8T6K - chains A and J of the 14 polymer chains in the assembly; structure by electron microscopy, 3.00 A resolution.

Chain A (and J):
Name: Venus-tagged CaMKII Beta Holoenzyme mutant
Source organism: Aequorea victoria
Notes: chain J of this document is another copy of the same molecule, construct and numbering; everything in this record applies to it too
UniProtKB: chimeric construct of P42212, P08413: residues -251 to -15 from P42212 (GFP_AEQVI) positions 2-238 (UniProt number = residue number + 253); residues 1-542 from P08413 positions 1-542 (same numbers)
Sequence (815 residues; numbered -272 to 542; the number before each row is that of its first residue; numbers below 1 keep their minus sign (Met-272 is residue -272)):
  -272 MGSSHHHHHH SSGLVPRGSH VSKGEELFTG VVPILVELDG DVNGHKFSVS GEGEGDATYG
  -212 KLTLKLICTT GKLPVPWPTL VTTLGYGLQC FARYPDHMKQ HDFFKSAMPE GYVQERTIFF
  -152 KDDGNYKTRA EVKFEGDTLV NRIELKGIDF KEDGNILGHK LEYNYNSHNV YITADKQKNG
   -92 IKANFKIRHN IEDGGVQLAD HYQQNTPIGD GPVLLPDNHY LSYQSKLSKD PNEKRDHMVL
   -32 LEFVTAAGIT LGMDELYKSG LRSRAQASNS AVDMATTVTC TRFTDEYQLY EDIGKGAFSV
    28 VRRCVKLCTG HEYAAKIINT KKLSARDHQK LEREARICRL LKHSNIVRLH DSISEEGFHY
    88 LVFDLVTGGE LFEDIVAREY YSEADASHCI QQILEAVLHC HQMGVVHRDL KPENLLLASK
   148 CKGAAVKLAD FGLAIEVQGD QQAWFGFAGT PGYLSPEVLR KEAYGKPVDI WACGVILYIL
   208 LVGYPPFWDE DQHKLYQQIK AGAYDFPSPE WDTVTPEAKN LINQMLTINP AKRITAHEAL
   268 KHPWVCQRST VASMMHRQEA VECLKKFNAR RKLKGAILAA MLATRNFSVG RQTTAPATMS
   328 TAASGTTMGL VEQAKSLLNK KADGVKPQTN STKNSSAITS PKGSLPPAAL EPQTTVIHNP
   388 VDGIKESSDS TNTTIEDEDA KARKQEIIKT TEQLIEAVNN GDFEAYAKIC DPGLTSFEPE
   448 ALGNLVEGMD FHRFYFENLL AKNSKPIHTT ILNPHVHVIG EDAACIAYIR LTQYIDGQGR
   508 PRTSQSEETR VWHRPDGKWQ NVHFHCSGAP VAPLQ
Disordered / not traced: -272 to 407
Differences from the reference sequence: initiating methionine (-272); expression tag (-271 to -252); conflict Leu-207 (Phe46 in P42212), Leu-189 (Phe64 in P42212), Gly-188 (Ser65 in P42212), Leu-185 (Val68 in P42212), Ala-181 (Ser72 in P42212), Thr-100 (Met153 in P42212), Ala-90 (Val163 in P42212), Gly-78 (Ser175 in P42212), Tyr-50 (Thr203 in P42212), Lys-47 (Ala206 in P42212), Leu-22 (His231 in P42212); linker (-14 to 0); engineered mutation Ala287 (Thr in P08413), Ala306 (Thr in P08413), Ala307 (Thr in P08413)
Swiss-Prot annotation at these positions:
  - modified residue: Tyr-187 (Z: -2,3-didehydrotyrosine)

How chain A and chain J interact:
Contacting residue pairs (44):
  Gly440(A) - His484(J)
  Thr442(A) - His482(J)
  Thr442(A) - His484(J)
  Phe444(A) - Ala494(J)  hydrophobic
  Phe444(A) - Tyr495(J)
  Phe444(A) - Glu514(J)
  Phe444(A) - Glu515(J)
  Phe444(A) - Thr516(J)
  Gly450(A) - Ile496(J)
  Gly450(A) - Gln512(J)
  Gly450(A) - Glu514(J)
  Glu454(A) - His482(J)  salt bridge
  His482(A) - Thr442(J)
  His482(A) - Glu454(J)  salt bridge
  His484(A) - Gly440(J)
  His484(A) - Thr442(J)
  His484(A) - Val529(J)  hydrogen bond (side chain-backbone)
  Ile486(A) - Ala490(J)
  Ile486(A) - Val518(J)  hydrophobic
  Ile486(A) - His520(J)
  Ala490(A) - Ile486(J)
  Ala494(A) - Phe444(J)  hydrophobic
  Ala494(A) - His530(J)
  Tyr495(A) - Phe444(J)
  Ile496(A) - Gly450(J)
  Gln512(A) - Gly450(J)
  Glu514(A) - Phe444(J)
  Glu514(A) - Gly450(J)
  Glu514(A) - His532(J)
  Glu515(A) - Phe444(J)
  Thr516(A) - Phe444(J)
  Thr516(A) - His530(J)  hydrogen bond
  Thr516(A) - His532(J)  hydrogen bond
  Val518(A) - Ile486(J)  hydrophobic
  His520(A) - Ile486(J)
  Val529(A) - His484(J)  hydrogen bond (backbone-side chain)
  His530(A) - Ala494(J)
  His530(A) - Thr516(J)  hydrogen bond
  His532(A) - Glu514(J)
  His532(A) - Thr516(J)  hydrogen bond
  His532(A) - His532(J)
  His532(A) - Ser534(J)
  Ser534(A) - His532(J)
  Ser534(A) - Ser534(J)
Other interface residues (no listed pair), chain A (25 interface residues in all): Asn451, Leu452, Cys492
Other interface residues (no listed pair), chain J (25 interface residues in all): Asn451, Leu452, Cys492

Summary:
The chain A/chain J interface involves 25 residues from each chain; the contacts include 6 hydrogen bonds and
2 salt bridges. Among the polar pairs are Glu454(A)-His482(J), His484(A)-Val529(J) and Thr516(A)-His530(J).
Both chains are Venus-tagged CaMKII Beta Holoenzyme mutant (Aequorea victoria). Entry 8T6K (Cryo-EM structure
of tetradecameric CaMKII beta holoenzyme T287A T306A T307A) was determined by electron microscopy (same
publication as 8SYG, 8T6Q, 8T15, 8T17 and 8T18).
